Entry 1FW6 (X-ray diffraction, 2.70 A resolution); this record covers chains A and B of the 4 polymer chains in the assembly.

Chain A:
Name: DNA mismatch repair protein muts
From: Thermus aquaticus
UniProt: Q56215 (MUTS_THEAQ); residue numbers follow UniProt; this construct covers 1-768
Amino-acid sequence (768 residues; row label = number of the first residue in the row):
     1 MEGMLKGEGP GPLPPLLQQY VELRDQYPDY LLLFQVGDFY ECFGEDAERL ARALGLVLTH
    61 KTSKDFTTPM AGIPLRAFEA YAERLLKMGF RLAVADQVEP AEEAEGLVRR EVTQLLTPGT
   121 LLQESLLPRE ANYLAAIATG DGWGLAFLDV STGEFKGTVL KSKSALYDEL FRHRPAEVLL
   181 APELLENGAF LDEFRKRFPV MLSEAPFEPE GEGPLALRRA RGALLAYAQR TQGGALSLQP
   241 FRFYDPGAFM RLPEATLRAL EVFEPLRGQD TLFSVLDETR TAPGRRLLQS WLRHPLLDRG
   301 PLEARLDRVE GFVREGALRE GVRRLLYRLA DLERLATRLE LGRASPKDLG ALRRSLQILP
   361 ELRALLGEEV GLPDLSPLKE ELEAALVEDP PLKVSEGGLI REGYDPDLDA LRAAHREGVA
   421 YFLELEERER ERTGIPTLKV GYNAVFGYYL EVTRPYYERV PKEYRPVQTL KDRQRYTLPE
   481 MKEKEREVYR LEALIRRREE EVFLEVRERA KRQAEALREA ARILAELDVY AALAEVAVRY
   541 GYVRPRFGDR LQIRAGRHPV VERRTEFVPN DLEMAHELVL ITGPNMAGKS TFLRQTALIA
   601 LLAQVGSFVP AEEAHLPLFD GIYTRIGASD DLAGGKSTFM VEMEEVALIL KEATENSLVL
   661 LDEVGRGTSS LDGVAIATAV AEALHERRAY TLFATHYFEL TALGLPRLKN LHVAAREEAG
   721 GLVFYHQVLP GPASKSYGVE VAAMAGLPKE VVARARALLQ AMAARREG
Disordered / not traced: 629-634, 766-768
Construct notes: modified residue (1, 4, 70, 88, 201, 250, 481, 574, 586, 640, 643, 744, 762)
Modified / non-standard residues: Mse1, Mse4, Mse70, Mse88, Mse201, Mse250, Mse481, Mse574, Mse586, Mse640, Mse643, Mse744, Mse762 (selenomethionine; parent Met)
Ion coordination: Mg2+: Ser590 (together with ADP)
Small-molecule neighbours: ADP (adenosine-5'-diphosphate): Thr565, Glu566, Phe567, Val568, Asn570, Pro584, Asn585, Mse586, Ala587, Gly588, Lys589, Ser590, Thr591, His726

Chain B:
Name: DNA mismatch repair protein muts
From: Thermus aquaticus
UniProt: Q56215 (MUTS_THEAQ); residues 1001-1768 here correspond to UniProt positions 1-768 (UniProt number = residue number - 1000)
Amino-acid sequence (768 residues; numbered 1001 to 1768; the number before each row is that of its first residue):
  1001 MEGMLKGEGP GPLPPLLQQY VELRDQYPDY LLLFQVGDFY ECFGEDAERL ARALGLVLTH
  1061 KTSKDFTTPM AGIPLRAFEA YAERLLKMGF RLAVADQVEP AEEAEGLVRR EVTQLLTPGT
  1121 LLQESLLPRE ANYLAAIATG DGWGLAFLDV STGEFKGTVL KSKSALYDEL FRHRPAEVLL
  1181 APELLENGAF LDEFRKRFPV MLSEAPFEPE GEGPLALRRA RGALLAYAQR TQGGALSLQP
  1241 FRFYDPGAFM RLPEATLRAL EVFEPLRGQD TLFSVLDETR TAPGRRLLQS WLRHPLLDRG
  1301 PLEARLDRVE GFVREGALRE GVRRLLYRLA DLERLATRLE LGRASPKDLG ALRRSLQILP
  1361 ELRALLGEEV GLPDLSPLKE ELEAALVEDP PLKVSEGGLI REGYDPDLDA LRAAHREGVA
  1421 YFLELEERER ERTGIPTLKV GYNAVFGYYL EVTRPYYERV PKEYRPVQTL KDRQRYTLPE
  1481 MKEKEREVYR LEALIRRREE EVFLEVRERA KRQAEALREA ARILAELDVY AALAEVAVRY
  1541 GYVRPRFGDR LQIRAGRHPV VERRTEFVPN DLEMAHELVL ITGPNMAGKS TFLRQTALIA
  1601 LLAQVGSFVP AEEAHLPLFD GIYTRIGASD DLAGGKSTFM VEMEEVALIL KEATENSLVL
  1661 LDEVGRGTSS LDGVAIATAV AEALHERRAY TLFATHYFEL TALGLPRLKN LHVAAREEAG
  1721 GLVFYHQVLP GPASKSYGVE VAAMAGLPKE VVARARALLQ AMAARREG
Disordered / not traced: 1101-1107, 1629-1634, 1763-1768
Construct notes: modified residue (1001, 1004, 1070, 1088, 1201, 1250, 1481, 1574, 1586, 1640, 1643, 1744, 1762)
Modified / non-standard residues: Mse1001, Mse1004, Mse1070, Mse1088, Mse1201, Mse1250, Mse1481, Mse1574, Mse1586, Mse1640, Mse1643, Mse1744, Mse1762 (selenomethionine; parent Met)
Ion coordination: Mg2+: Ser1590 (together with ADP)
Small-molecule neighbours: ADP (adenosine-5'-diphosphate): Arg1564, Glu1566, Phe1567, Val1568, Asn1570, Pro1584, Asn1585, Mse1586, Ala1587, Gly1588, Lys1589, Ser1590, Thr1591, His1726

Chain A / chain B interface:
Pairs across the interface (90):
  Gly55(A) - Arg1076(B)  hydrogen bond (backbone-side chain)
  Leu56(A) - Arg1076(B)
  Val57(A) - Arg1076(B)
  Val445(A) - Lys1471(B)
  Phe446(A) - Thr1469(B)
  Phe446(A) - Leu1470(B)
  Arg454(A) - Arg1465(B)
  Val467(A) - Thr1469(B)
  Gln468(A) - Thr1469(B)
  Thr469(A) - Pro1466(B)
  Thr469(A) - Val1467(B)
  Thr469(A) - Gln1468(B)
  Thr469(A) - Thr1469(B)  hydrogen bond (backbone-side chain)
  Thr469(A) - Gln1474(B)
  Asn585(A) - Ser1637(B)
  Asn585(A) - Gly1667(B)
  Mse586(A) - Gly1635(B)
  Mse586(A) - Lys1636(B)
  Mse586(A) - Ser1637(B)
  Mse586(A) - Mse1640(B)
  Lys636(A) - Mse1586(B)
  Ser637(A) - Mse1586(B)
  Phe639(A) - Gly1738(B)
  Mse640(A) - Mse1586(B)
  Mse640(A) - Val1741(B)  hydrophobic
  Mse640(A) - Mse1744(B)  hydrophobic
  Mse643(A) - Ala1742(B)  hydrophobic
  Mse643(A) - Ala1745(B)  hydrophobic
  Mse643(A) - Leu1747(B)
  Glu644(A) - Ala1745(B)
  Ala647(A) - Gly1746(B)
  Leu650(A) - Leu1747(B)  hydrophobic
  Leu650(A) - Pro1748(B)
  Lys651(A) - Gly1746(B)  hydrogen bond (side chain-backbone)
  Gly667(A) - Asn1585(B)
  Thr668(A) - His1696(B)
  Thr668(A) - Ser1736(B)  hydrogen bond
  Thr668(A) - Gly1738(B)
  Ser669(A) - His1696(B)
  Ser669(A) - Ser1736(B)
  Ser670(A) - Ser1670(B)
  Leu671(A) - Leu1759(B)
  Asp672(A) - Ser1736(B)  hydrogen bond
  Asp672(A) - Tyr1737(B)
  Asp672(A) - Gly1738(B)  hydrogen bond (side chain-backbone)
  Asp672(A) - Val1739(B)  hydrogen bond (side chain-backbone)
  Asp672(A) - Leu1759(B)
  Ala675(A) - Ala1755(B)
  Ala675(A) - Leu1758(B)
  Ala675(A) - Leu1759(B)  hydrophobic
  Ile676(A) - Val1739(B)  hydrophobic
  Thr678(A) - Leu1758(B)
  Ala679(A) - Val1751(B)  hydrophobic
  Ala679(A) - Arg1754(B)
  Val680(A) - Val1751(B)
  Glu682(A) - Arg1754(B)  salt bridge
  His696(A) - Thr1668(B)
  His696(A) - Ser1669(B)
  Ser736(A) - Thr1668(B)  hydrogen bond
  Ser736(A) - Ser1669(B)
  Ser736(A) - Asp1672(B)  hydrogen bond
  Gly738(A) - Phe1639(B)
  Gly738(A) - Thr1668(B)
  Gly738(A) - Asp1672(B)  hydrogen bond (backbone-side chain)
  Val739(A) - Asp1672(B)  hydrogen bond (backbone-side chain)
  Val739(A) - Ile1676(B)
  Val741(A) - Phe1639(B)  hydrophobic
  Val741(A) - Mse1640(B)  hydrophobic
  Ala742(A) - Mse1643(B)  hydrophobic
  Ala742(A) - Ile1676(B)  hydrophobic
  Ala745(A) - Mse1640(B)
  Ala745(A) - Mse1643(B)  hydrophobic
  Ala745(A) - Glu1644(B)
  Gly746(A) - Ala1647(B)
  Gly746(A) - Lys1651(B)  hydrogen bond (backbone-side chain)
  Leu747(A) - Val1646(B)  hydrophobic
  Leu747(A) - Ala1647(B)
  Leu747(A) - Leu1650(B)  hydrophobic
  Pro748(A) - Leu1650(B)
  Val751(A) - Leu1650(B)  hydrophobic
  Val751(A) - Ala1679(B)
  Arg754(A) - Ala1679(B)
  Arg754(A) - Glu1682(B)  salt bridge
  Ala755(A) - Ala1675(B)
  Leu758(A) - Ala1675(B)
  Leu758(A) - Thr1678(B)
  Leu759(A) - Leu1671(B)  hydrophobic
  Leu759(A) - Asp1672(B)
  Leu759(A) - Ala1675(B)  hydrophobic
  Mse762(A) - Leu1671(B)
Also at the interface, not in a pair above, chain A (55 interface residues in all): Leu470, Lys471, Val646, Ala683, Tyr697, Tyr737, Glu740
Also at the interface, not in a pair above, chain B (55 interface residues in all): Phe1446, Val1680, Ala1683, Tyr1697, Phe1698

Summary:
The chain A/chain B interface involves 55 residues from each chain; the contacts include 12 hydrogen bonds and
2 salt bridges. Polar contacts include Glu682(A)-Arg1754(B), Arg754(A)-Glu1682(B) and Gly55(A)-Arg1076(B).
Ligands of chain A: ADP. Bound to chain B: ADP.
Chain A and chain B are both DNA mismatch repair protein muts (Thermus aquaticus); the structure, Crystal
structure of a taq muts-DNA-ADP ternary complex, was determined by X-ray diffraction.
